PDB entry 1Y2V | X-ray diffraction, 1.90 A resolution | chains A and B

== Chain A (and B) ==
Protein: lectin
From: Agaricus bisporus
Notes: chain B of this document is another copy of the same molecule, construct and numbering; everything in this record applies to it too
Amino-acid sequence (142 residues; numbered 2 to 143; the number before each row is that of its first residue):
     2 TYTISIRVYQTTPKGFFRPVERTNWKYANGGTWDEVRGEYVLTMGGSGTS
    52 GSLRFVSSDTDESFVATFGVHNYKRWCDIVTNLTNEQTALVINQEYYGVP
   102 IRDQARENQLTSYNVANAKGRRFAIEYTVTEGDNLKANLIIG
Ligand contacts: beta-D-galactopyranose / 2-acetamido-2-deoxy-beta-D-galactopyranose / serine: Tyr28, Ala29, Ser48, Gly49, Val71, His72, Asn73, Tyr74, Tyr98, Arg107

== Chain A / chain B interface ==
Residue-residue contacts (51):
  Arg19(A) - Thr33(B)
  Arg19(A) - Asp35(B)  salt bridge
  Pro20(A) - Trp34(B)
  Val21(A) - Asn25(B)  hydrogen bond (backbone-side chain)
  Val21(A) - Thr33(B)
  Val21(A) - Trp34(B)  hydrogen bond (backbone-backbone)
  Glu22(A) - Arg23(B)
  Glu22(A) - Thr24(B)
  Glu22(A) - Asn25(B)  hydrogen bond (side chain-backbone)
  Arg23(A) - Glu22(B)
  Arg23(A) - Arg23(B)  hydrogen bond (backbone-backbone)
  Thr24(A) - Glu22(B)
  Thr24(A) - Thr24(B)
  Thr24(A) - Leu91(B)
  Asn25(A) - Val21(B)  hydrogen bond (side chain-backbone)
  Asn25(A) - Glu22(B)  hydrogen bond (backbone-side chain)
  Asn25(A) - Arg55(B)
  Asn25(A) - Thr89(B)  hydrogen bond (backbone-side chain)
  Asn25(A) - Leu91(B)
  Trp26(A) - Thr89(B)
  Trp26(A) - Leu91(B)  hydrophobic
  Lys27(A) - Glu87(B)
  Lys27(A) - Val92(B)
  Asn30(A) - Asn86(B)
  Asn30(A) - Glu87(B)
  Gly31(A) - Asn86(B)
  Gly32(A) - Arg55(B)  hydrogen bond (backbone-side chain)
  Thr33(A) - Arg19(B)  hydrogen bond
  Thr33(A) - Val21(B)
  Trp34(A) - Pro20(B)
  Trp34(A) - Val21(B)  hydrogen bond (backbone-backbone)
  Asp35(A) - Arg19(B)  salt bridge
  Glu36(A) - Glu36(B)
  Arg55(A) - Asn25(B)
  Arg55(A) - Gly32(B)  hydrogen bond (side chain-backbone)
  Asn86(A) - Asn30(B)
  Asn86(A) - Gly31(B)
  Glu87(A) - Lys27(B)
  Glu87(A) - Asn30(B)
  Thr89(A) - Asn25(B)  hydrogen bond (side chain-backbone)
  Thr89(A) - Trp26(B)
  Leu91(A) - Thr24(B)
  Leu91(A) - Asn25(B)
  Leu91(A) - Trp26(B)  hydrophobic
  Leu91(A) - Leu91(B)
  Leu91(A) - Asn94(B)
  Leu91(A) - Gln95(B)
  Val92(A) - Lys27(B)
  Asn94(A) - Leu91(B)
  Gln95(A) - Leu91(B)
  Gln95(A) - Gln95(B)  hydrogen bond

== In short ==
The chain A/chain B interface involves 24 residues from each chain, with 13 hydrogen bonds and 2 salt bridges.
Polar pairs include Arg19(A)-Asp35(B), Val21(A)-Asn25(B) and Glu22(A)-Asn25(B). Bound to chain A:
beta-D-galactopyranose / 2-acetamido-2-deoxy-beta-D-galactopyranose / serine.
Both chains are lectin (Agaricus bisporus). Entry 1Y2V (Crystal structure of the common edible mushroom
(Agaricus bisporus) lectin in complex with T-antigen) was determined by X-ray diffraction (same publication as
1Y2T and 1Y2U).
